Entry 4DCB (X-ray diffraction, 2.03 A resolution); this record covers chains A and F.

Chain A:
Name: Coagulase/fibrinolysin
Source organism: Yersinia pestis
Notes: EC 3.4.23.48
UniProtKB: P17811 (COLY_YERPE); residues 5-292 here correspond to UniProt positions 25-312 (UniProt number = residue number + 20)
Sequence (297 residues; numbered 5 to 301; the number before each row is that of its first residue):
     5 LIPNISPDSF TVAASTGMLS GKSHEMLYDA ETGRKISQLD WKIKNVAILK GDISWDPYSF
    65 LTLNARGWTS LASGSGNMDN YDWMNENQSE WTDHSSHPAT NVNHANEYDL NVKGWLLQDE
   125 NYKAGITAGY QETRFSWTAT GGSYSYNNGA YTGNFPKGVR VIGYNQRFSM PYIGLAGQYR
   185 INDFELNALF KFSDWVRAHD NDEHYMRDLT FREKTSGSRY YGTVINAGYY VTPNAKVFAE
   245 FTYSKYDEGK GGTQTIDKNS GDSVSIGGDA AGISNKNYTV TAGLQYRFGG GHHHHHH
Not modelled in the structure: 261-272, 294-301
Construct notes: engineered mutation Asn84 (Asp104 in P17811); expression tag (293-301)
Curated features (UniProtKB/Swiss-Prot):
  - active site: Asp86, Asp206, His208
Reported in the primary citation:
  - catalytic residues: Asn84, Asp86, Asp206
  - catalytic residues: His208 (citing earlier work)
  - mutagenesis - D84N: decreased catalytic activity (citing earlier work)
  - mutagenesis - R211A, R211K: decreased catalytic activity on plasminogen (citing earlier work)
  - conformationally variable residues (side-chain flip): Arg211
  - catalytic residues: Arg211 (proposed by the authors, not directly observed)

Chain F:
Name: Plasminogen
Notes: EC 3.4.21.7
UniProtKB: P00747 (PLMN_HUMAN); residues 557-566 here correspond to UniProt positions 576-585 (UniProt number = residue number + 19)
Sequence (11 residues; each row starts with the number of its first residue):
   557 KCPGRVVGGC K
Construct notes: insertion (567)
Curated features (UniProtKB/Swiss-Prot):
  - site: Arg561, Val562 (Cleavage)
Disulfides: Cys558-Cys566

Chain A / chain F interface:
Residue-residue contacts (31; chain A residue first):
  Leu31(A) - Pro559(F)  hydrophobic
  Ser41(A) - Gly560(F)
  Asn84(A) - Gly560(F)  hydrogen bond (side chain-backbone)
  Asn84(A) - Arg561(F)
  Asn84(A) - Val562(F)
  Asp86(A) - Pro559(F)
  Asp86(A) - Gly560(F)
  Asp86(A) - Arg561(F)  hydrogen bond (side chain-backbone)
  Met88(A) - Cys558(F)  hydrophobic
  Met88(A) - Pro559(F)
  Met88(A) - Cys566(F)  hydrophobic
  Asp97(A) - Arg561(F)  salt bridge
  Ser99(A) - Val562(F)
  His101(A) - Val562(F)
  Tyr150(A) - Arg561(F)
  Tyr150(A) - Val562(F)
  Tyr150(A) - Val563(F)  hydrophobic
  Asn151(A) - Arg561(F)  hydrogen bond
  Phe159(A) - Val562(F)  hydrophobic
  Phe159(A) - Val563(F)  hydrophobic
  Val165(A) - Val562(F)  hydrophobic
  Ile166(A) - Val562(F)  hydrophobic
  His208(A) - Gly560(F)  hydrogen bond (side chain-backbone)
  His208(A) - Arg561(F)  hydrogen bond (side chain-backbone)
  His208(A) - Val562(F)
  Met210(A) - Val562(F)  hydrophobic
  Arg211(A) - Cys558(F)  hydrogen bond (side chain-backbone)
  Arg211(A) - Arg561(F)  hydrogen bond (side chain-backbone)
  Arg211(A) - Val562(F)
  Arg211(A) - Val563(F)
  Arg211(A) - Gly564(F)
Interface residues without a listed pair, chain A (18 interface residues in all): Ile40, Leu43
Interface residues without a listed pair, chain F (9 interface residues in all): Lys557
From the paper, about this interface:
  - residue pairs: Asn84(A)-Gly560(F), Asp97(A)-Arg561(F), Asn151(A)-Arg561(F), His208(A)-Gly560(F), Arg211(A)-Cys558(F) (hydrogen bond), Arg211(A)-Arg561(F) (hydrogen bond)

Summary:
18 residues of chain A and 9 residues of chain F are in contact, with 7 hydrogen bonds and 1 salt bridge.
Polar pairs include Asp97(A)-Arg561(F), Asn84(A)-Gly560(F) and Asp86(A)-Arg561(F). The authors report contacts
between Asn84(A) and Gly560(F), Asp97(A) and Arg561(F) and Asn151(A) and Arg561(F) among others; hydrogen
bonds between Arg211(A) and Cys558(F) and Arg211(A) and Arg561(F). From the paper: catalytic residues
Asn84(A), Asp86(A) and Asp206(A) among others; R211A and R211K of chain A reduce catalytic activity on
plasminogen.
Chain A is Coagulase/fibrinolysin (Yersinia pestis) and chain F is Plasminogen; the structure, Y. pestis
Plasminogen Activator Pla in Complex with Human Plasminogen Activation Loop Peptide ALP11, was determined by
X-ray diffraction.
